PDB entry 3W31 | X-ray diffraction, 2.96 A resolution | chains A and B

== Chain A ==
Protein: ORF169b
Source organism: Shigella flexneri
UniProt: Q8VSD5 (Q8VSD5_SHIFL); residues 1-212 here = UniProt positions 1-212
Sequence (220 residues; row label = number of the first residue in the row; numbers below 1 keep their minus sign (Gly-7 is residue -7)):
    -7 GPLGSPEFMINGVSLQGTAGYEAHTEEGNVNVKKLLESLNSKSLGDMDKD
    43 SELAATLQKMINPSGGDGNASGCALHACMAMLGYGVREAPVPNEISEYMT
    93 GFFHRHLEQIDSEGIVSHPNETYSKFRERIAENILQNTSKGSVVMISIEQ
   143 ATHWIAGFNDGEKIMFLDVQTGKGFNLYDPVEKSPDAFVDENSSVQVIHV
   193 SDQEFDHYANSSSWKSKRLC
Unresolved in the structure: -7 to 20
Differences from the reference sequence: expression tag (-7 to 0); engineered mutation Ala62 (Cys in Q8VSD5)
From the paper describing this entry:
  - catalytic residues: His145, Asp160
  - mutagenesis - C62A: increased binding to Ubiquitin-conjugating enzyme E2 N (chain B)
  - conformationally variable residues (loop rearrangement, order/disorder transition): Met1 to Asn21, Ala62
  - mutagenesis - I87A, F95A, Y170A: decreased catalytic activity with Ubiquitin-conjugating enzyme E2 N (chain B)
  - catalytic residues: Gln162 (proposed by the authors, not directly observed)

== Chain B ==
Protein: Ubiquitin-conjugating enzyme E2 N
Source organism: Homo sapiens
Notes: EC 6.3.2.19
UniProt: P61088 (UBE2N_HUMAN); residue numbers follow UniProt; this construct covers 1-152
Sequence (155 residues; numbered -2 to 152; the number before each row is that of its first residue; numbers below 1 keep their minus sign (Gly-2 is residue -2)):
    -2 GSHMAGLPRRIIKETQRLLAEPVPGIKAEPDESNARYFHVVIAGPQDSPF
    48 EGGTFKLELFLPEEYPMAAPKVRFMTKIYHPNVDKLGRICLDILKDKWSP
    98 ALQIRTVLLSIQALLSAPNPDDPLANDVAEQWKTNEAQAIETARAWTRLY
   148 AMNNI
Unresolved in the structure: -2 to 0
Differences from the reference sequence: expression tag (-2 to 0)
UniProt features mapped onto this chain:
  - active site: Cys87 (Glycyl thioester intermediate)
  - modified residue: Lys82 (N6-acetyllysine)
  - cross-link: Lys92 (Glycyl lysine isopeptide (Lys-Gly) (interchain with G-Cter in ISG15))
From the paper describing this entry:
  - post-translational modification sites: Gln100 (citing earlier work)
  - mutagenesis - R14A: unchanged binding to ORF169b (chain A)
  - mutagenesis - R6A, L99A: abolished catalytic activity with ORF169b (chain A)
  - mutagenesis - R14A, M64A: unchanged catalytic activity with ORF169b (chain A)

== Interface between chain A and chain B ==
Residue-residue contacts (40; chain A residue first):
  Asp59(A) - Thr103(B)
  Asp59(A) - Leu106(B)
  Gly60(A) - Ala98(B)
  Gly60(A) - Gln100(B)
  Gly60(A) - Thr103(B)
  Ser63(A) - Ala98(B)
  Pro84(A) - Ile90(B)
  Pro84(A) - Leu99(B)
  Asn85(A) - Asp89(B)
  Asn85(A) - Ile90(B)
  Ile87(A) - Ser96(B)
  Ile87(A) - Ala98(B)  hydrophobic
  Ile87(A) - Leu99(B)  hydrophobic
  Ser88(A) - Lys94(B)
  Ser88(A) - Ser96(B)
  Met91(A) - Ala98(B)  hydrophobic
  Thr92(A) - Ser96(B)
  Thr92(A) - Pro97(B)
  Phe95(A) - Met64(B)  hydrophobic
  Phe95(A) - Pro97(B)  hydrophobic
  Leu99(A) - Met64(B)  hydrophobic
  Ile102(A) - Leu4(B)
  Asp103(A) - Gly3(B)
  Asp103(A) - Leu4(B)
  Asp103(A) - Pro5(B)
  Glu105(A) - Pro5(B)
  Glu141(A) - Arg6(B)  salt bridge
  Glu141(A) - Arg7(B)  hydrogen bond (backbone-backbone)
  Glu141(A) - Lys10(B)
  Gln142(A) - Leu4(B)
  Gln142(A) - Pro5(B)
  Gln142(A) - Arg6(B)  hydrogen bond (side chain-backbone)
  Gln142(A) - Arg7(B)  hydrogen bond (side chain-backbone)
  Ala143(A) - Arg7(B)
  Thr144(A) - Arg7(B)
  Thr144(A) - Gln100(B)  hydrogen bond (backbone-side chain)
  Tyr170(A) - Arg14(B)
  Tyr170(A) - Gln100(B)
  Asn184(A) - Arg6(B)  hydrogen bond
  Ser186(A) - Arg6(B)
Interface residues without a listed pair, chain A (24 interface residues in all): Gly58, His96, His145
Interface residues without a listed pair, chain B (22 interface residues in all): Glu11, Trp95, Arg102, Ser107
From the paper, about this interface:
  - pairs named by the authors: Glu141(A)-Arg6(B) (salt bridge)
  - interface residues, chain A: Asp59(A), Gly60(A), Ser63(A), Ile87(A), Thr92(A), Phe95(A), Asp103(A), Glu141(A), Gln142(A), Ala143(A), Thr144(A), Tyr170(A), Asn184(A)
  - hot spots on chain A (mutagenesis) - I87A, F95A, Q142A: decreased binding to Ubiquitin-conjugating enzyme E2 N (chain B)
  - interface residues, chain B: Gly3(B), Leu4(B), Arg6(B), Arg7(B), Arg14(B), Met64(B), Ser96(B), Pro97(B), Ala98(B), Leu99(B), Gln100(B), Thr103(B), Leu106(B)
  - hot spots on chain B (mutagenesis) - R6A, M64A, L99A: decreased binding to ORF169b (chain A)

== Overview ==
Chain A and chain B form an interface of 24 and 22 residues respectively, with 5 hydrogen bonds and 1 salt
bridge. Among the polar pairs are Glu141(A)-Arg6(B), Gln142(A)-Arg6(B) and Gln142(A)-Arg7(B). The authors
report a salt bridge between Glu141(A) and Arg6(B). From the paper: catalytic residues His145(A), Asp160(A)
and Gln162(A); I87A, F95A and Y170A of chain A reduce catalytic activity with Ubiquitin-conjugating enzyme E2
N (chain B); 9 substitutions were tested in all.
Here chain A is ORF169b (Shigella flexneri) and chain B is Ubiquitin-conjugating enzyme E2 N (Homo sapiens).
Entry 3W31 (Structual basis for the recognition of Ubc13 by the Shigella flexneri effector OspI) was
determined by X-ray diffraction (same publication as 3W30).
